Entry 1KAE (X-ray diffraction, 1.70 A resolution); this record covers chains A and B.

Chain A (and B):
Molecule: Histidinol dehydrogenase
Source organism: Escherichia coli
Notes: EC 1.1.1.23; chain B of this document is another copy of the same molecule, construct and numbering; everything in this record applies to it too
UniProtKB: P06988 (HISX_ECOLI); residues 1-434 here correspond to UniProt positions 0-433 (UniProt number = residue number - 1)
Amino-acid sequence (434 residues; numbered 1 to 434; the number before each row is that of its first residue):
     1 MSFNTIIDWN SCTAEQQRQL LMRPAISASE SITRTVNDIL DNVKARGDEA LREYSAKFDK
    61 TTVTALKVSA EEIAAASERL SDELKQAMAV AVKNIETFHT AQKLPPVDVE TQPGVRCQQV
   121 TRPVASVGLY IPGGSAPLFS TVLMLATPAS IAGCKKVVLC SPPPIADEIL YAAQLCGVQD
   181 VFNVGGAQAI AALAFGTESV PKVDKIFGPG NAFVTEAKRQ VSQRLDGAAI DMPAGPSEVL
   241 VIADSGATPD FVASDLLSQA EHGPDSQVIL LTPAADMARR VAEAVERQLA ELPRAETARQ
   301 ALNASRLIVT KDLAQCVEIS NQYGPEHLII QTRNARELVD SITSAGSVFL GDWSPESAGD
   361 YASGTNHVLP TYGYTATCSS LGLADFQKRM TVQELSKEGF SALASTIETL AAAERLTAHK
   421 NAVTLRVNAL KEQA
Sequence notes: modified residue (1, 22, 88, 144, 232, 277, 390)
Modified positions: Mse1, Mse22, Mse88, Mse144, Mse232, Mse277, Mse390 (selenomethionine; parent Met)
Covalent attachments: 2,3-dihydroxy-1,4-dithiobutane (DTT) linked to Cys12
Bound ions: Zn2+ site 1: Gln259, His262, Asp360 (together with L-histidinol) (shared with His419(B) of chain B); Zn2+ site 2: His419 (together with imidazole) (shared with His262(B), Asp360(B) of chain B)
Ligand contacts:
  - L-histidinol (HSO): Leu138, Ser140, Ser237, Gln259, His262, Glu326, His327, Glu356, Asp360, Tyr361, His367, Leu369
  - NAD (nicotinamide-adenine-dinucleotide): Phe58, Tyr130, Pro132, Gly133, Leu138, Thr141, Pro162, Gly185, Gly186, Gln188, Pro209, Gly210, Asn211, Phe213, Val214, Ser237, His262
What the authors report for this chain:
  - Zn2+ coordination: Gln259, His262, Asp360, His419
  - binding site for L-histidinol: Glu326, His327, His367, Glu414
  - catalytic residues: Glu326, His327
  - binding site for NAD: Phe58, Tyr130, Gly133, Gln188, Asn211, Phe213
  - conformationally variable residues (loop rearrangement, side-chain flip): Pro233 to Val239, Gln259

How chain A and chain B interact:
Pairs across the interface (245):
  Glu83(A) - Thr409(B)  hydrogen bond
  Leu84(A) - Ala413(B)  hydrophobic
  Ala87(A) - Thr406(B)
  Ala87(A) - Thr409(B)
  Ala87(A) - Leu410(B)  hydrophobic
  Mse88(A) - Leu410(B)
  Val90(A) - Gln112(B)
  Val90(A) - Leu403(B)  hydrophobic
  Val90(A) - Thr406(B)
  Lys93(A) - Thr111(B)
  Asn94(A) - Thr111(B)
  Asn94(A) - Gln112(B)  hydrogen bond
  Thr97(A) - Val109(B)
  Phe98(A) - Val107(B)  hydrophobic
  Phe98(A) - Val109(B)  hydrophobic
  Phe98(A) - Cys117(B)  hydrophobic
  Phe98(A) - Gln118(B)
  Phe98(A) - Thr391(B)
  Ala101(A) - Val107(B)
  Gln102(A) - Gln119(B)  hydrogen bond
  Leu104(A) - Leu104(B)  hydrophobic
  Pro105(A) - Pro105(B)  hydrophobic
  Val107(A) - Ala101(B)
  Val109(A) - Thr97(B)
  Thr111(A) - Asn94(B)
  Thr111(A) - Ser363(B)  hydrogen bond (side chain-backbone)
  Gln112(A) - Asn94(B)  hydrogen bond
  Val115(A) - Ser363(B)
  Arg116(A) - Arg336(B)
  Cys117(A) - Phe98(B)  hydrophobic
  Cys117(A) - Ser363(B)  hydrogen bond (side chain-backbone)
  Cys117(A) - Thr365(B)
  Gln118(A) - Phe98(B)
  Gln118(A) - Arg336(B)
  Gln119(A) - Phe98(B)
  Gln119(A) - Gln102(B)  hydrogen bond
  Arg122(A) - Val339(B)  hydrogen bond (side chain-backbone)
  Arg122(A) - Asp340(B)
  Arg122(A) - Ile342(B)  hydrogen bond (side chain-backbone)
  Arg122(A) - Thr343(B)
  Val124(A) - Thr377(B)
  Ala136(A) - Glu414(B)
  Ala136(A) - Arg415(B)
  Pro137(A) - Glu414(B)
  Leu138(A) - Glu414(B)
  Leu138(A) - Leu416(B)  hydrophobic
  Phe139(A) - Leu410(B)  hydrophobic
  Phe139(A) - Ala413(B)  hydrophobic
  Phe139(A) - Glu414(B)  hydrogen bond (backbone-side chain)
  Ser140(A) - Glu414(B)  hydrogen bond
  Asp204(A) - Thr377(B)
  Arg219(A) - Gln223(B)
  Gln223(A) - Arg219(B)
  Gln223(A) - Gln223(B)
  Leu225(A) - Ile26(B)  hydrophobic
  Ala229(A) - Thr377(B)
  Asp250(A) - Leu425(B)
  Phe251(A) - Leu425(B)
  Phe251(A) - Arg426(B)
  Phe251(A) - Ala429(B)  hydrophobic
  Ser254(A) - Ala422(B)
  Ser254(A) - Leu425(B)
  Ser254(A) - Arg426(B)  hydrogen bond
  Asp255(A) - Ala422(B)
  Asp255(A) - Arg426(B)  salt bridge
  Leu257(A) - Ala418(B)
  Ser258(A) - Ala418(B)
  Ser258(A) - His419(B)  hydrogen bond (backbone-side chain)
  Gln259(A) - His419(B)  hydrogen bond
  Glu261(A) - Leu416(B)
  Glu261(A) - Thr417(B)
  Glu261(A) - Ala418(B)  hydrogen bond (side chain-backbone)
  Glu261(A) - His419(B)  salt bridge
  His262(A) - Leu416(B)
  His262(A) - His419(B)  hydrogen bond
  Gln288(A) - Leu425(B)
  Leu292(A) - Ala418(B)  hydrophobic
  Leu292(A) - Asn421(B)
  Pro293(A) - Thr417(B)
  Arg294(A) - Arg415(B)
  Arg294(A) - Leu416(B)
  Gln331(A) - Arg426(B)
  Arg336(A) - Arg116(B)
  Arg336(A) - Gln118(B)
  Arg336(A) - Glu394(B)  salt bridge
  Val339(A) - Arg122(B)  hydrogen bond (backbone-side chain)
  Asp340(A) - Arg122(B)
  Ile342(A) - Arg122(B)  hydrogen bond (backbone-side chain)
  Ile342(A) - Mse390(B)
  Thr343(A) - Arg122(B)
  Thr343(A) - Lys388(B)  hydrogen bond (backbone-side chain)
  Ser344(A) - Lys388(B)
  Ala345(A) - Mse390(B)
  Gly346(A) - Mse390(B)
  Gly346(A) - Thr391(B)  hydrogen bond (backbone-backbone)
  Ser347(A) - Thr391(B)  hydrogen bond
  Ser347(A) - Gln393(B)  hydrogen bond
  Val348(A) - Thr391(B)  hydrogen bond (backbone-backbone)
  Val348(A) - Val392(B)
  Val348(A) - Gln393(B)  hydrogen bond (backbone-backbone)
  Phe349(A) - Gln393(B)
  Leu350(A) - Val392(B)  hydrophobic
  Leu350(A) - Gln393(B)  hydrogen bond (backbone-backbone)
  Leu350(A) - Glu394(B)
  Asp352(A) - Arg426(B)  hydrogen bond (backbone-side chain)
  Trp353(A) - Leu395(B)
  Trp353(A) - Ser396(B)
  Trp353(A) - Lys397(B)
  Trp353(A) - Phe400(B)
  Trp353(A) - Arg426(B)
  Trp353(A) - Leu430(B)  hydrophobic
  Ser354(A) - Gln393(B)
  Ser354(A) - Glu394(B)
  Ser354(A) - Leu395(B)  hydrogen bond (side chain-backbone)
  Pro355(A) - Phe400(B)
  Pro355(A) - Arg426(B)
  Ser357(A) - Ile407(B)
  Ser357(A) - His419(B)  hydrogen bond (side chain-backbone)
  Ser357(A) - Ala422(B)
  Ser357(A) - Val423(B)
  Ala358(A) - Leu395(B)  hydrophobic
  Ala358(A) - Ile407(B)  hydrophobic
  Gly359(A) - Gln393(B)
  Asp360(A) - His419(B)  salt bridge
  Tyr361(A) - Ile407(B)  hydrophobic
  Tyr361(A) - Leu410(B)  hydrophobic
  Tyr361(A) - Ala411(B)
  Tyr361(A) - Glu414(B)  hydrogen bond
  Tyr361(A) - Leu416(B)
  Tyr361(A) - His419(B)
  Ser363(A) - Thr111(B)  hydrogen bond (backbone-side chain)
  Ser363(A) - Val115(B)
  Ser363(A) - Cys117(B)  hydrogen bond (backbone-side chain)
  Ser363(A) - Gln393(B)  hydrogen bond
  Ser363(A) - Leu403(B)
  Thr365(A) - Cys117(B)
  Thr365(A) - Thr391(B)
  Thr365(A) - Gln393(B)  hydrogen bond
  Thr375(A) - Lys388(B)  hydrogen bond (backbone-side chain)
  Ala376(A) - Lys388(B)
  Thr377(A) - Asp204(B)
  Thr377(A) - Ala229(B)
  Cys378(A) - Lys388(B)
  Ser379(A) - Lys388(B)
  Ser379(A) - Arg389(B)  hydrogen bond (side chain-backbone)
  Ser380(A) - Arg389(B)  hydrogen bond (backbone-side chain)
  Ser380(A) - Thr391(B)
  Leu381(A) - Arg389(B)
  Gly382(A) - Arg389(B)
  Ala384(A) - Arg389(B)
  Asp385(A) - Arg389(B)  salt bridge
  Lys388(A) - Thr343(B)  hydrogen bond (side chain-backbone)
  Lys388(A) - Ser344(B)
  Lys388(A) - Thr375(B)  hydrogen bond (side chain-backbone)
  Lys388(A) - Ala376(B)
  Lys388(A) - Cys378(B)
  Lys388(A) - Ser379(B)
  Arg389(A) - Ser379(B)  hydrogen bond (backbone-side chain)
  Arg389(A) - Ser380(B)  hydrogen bond (side chain-backbone)
  Arg389(A) - Leu381(B)
  Arg389(A) - Gly382(B)
  Arg389(A) - Ala384(B)
  Arg389(A) - Asp385(B)  salt bridge
  Mse390(A) - Ile342(B)
  Mse390(A) - Ala345(B)
  Mse390(A) - Gly346(B)
  Thr391(A) - Phe98(B)
  Thr391(A) - Gly346(B)  hydrogen bond (backbone-backbone)
  Thr391(A) - Ser347(B)  hydrogen bond
  Thr391(A) - Val348(B)  hydrogen bond (backbone-backbone)
  Thr391(A) - Ser380(B)
  Val392(A) - Val348(B)
  Val392(A) - Leu350(B)  hydrophobic
  Gln393(A) - Ser347(B)  hydrogen bond
  Gln393(A) - Val348(B)  hydrogen bond (backbone-backbone)
  Gln393(A) - Phe349(B)
  Gln393(A) - Leu350(B)  hydrogen bond (backbone-backbone)
  Gln393(A) - Ser354(B)
  Gln393(A) - Gly359(B)
  Gln393(A) - Ser363(B)  hydrogen bond
  Gln393(A) - Thr365(B)  hydrogen bond
  Glu394(A) - Arg336(B)  salt bridge
  Glu394(A) - Leu350(B)
  Glu394(A) - Ser354(B)
  Leu395(A) - Trp353(B)
  Leu395(A) - Ser354(B)  hydrogen bond (backbone-side chain)
  Leu395(A) - Ala358(B)  hydrophobic
  Lys397(A) - Trp353(B)
  Phe400(A) - Trp353(B)
  Leu403(A) - Val90(B)  hydrophobic
  Leu403(A) - Asn94(B)
  Leu403(A) - Ala362(B)
  Thr406(A) - Ala87(B)
  Ile407(A) - Ser357(B)
  Ile407(A) - Ala358(B)  hydrophobic
  Ile407(A) - Tyr361(B)  hydrophobic
  Thr409(A) - Glu83(B)  hydrogen bond
  Thr409(A) - Leu84(B)
  Thr409(A) - Ala87(B)
  Leu410(A) - Leu84(B)  hydrophobic
  Leu410(A) - Ala87(B)  hydrophobic
  Leu410(A) - Mse88(B)  hydrophobic
  Leu410(A) - Phe139(B)  hydrophobic
  Leu410(A) - Tyr361(B)  hydrophobic
  Ala411(A) - Tyr361(B)
  Ala413(A) - Phe139(B)  hydrophobic
  Glu414(A) - Leu138(B)
  Glu414(A) - Phe139(B)  hydrogen bond (side chain-backbone)
  Glu414(A) - Ser140(B)  hydrogen bond
  Glu414(A) - Tyr361(B)  hydrogen bond
  Arg415(A) - Ser135(B)  hydrogen bond
  Arg415(A) - Ala136(B)
  Leu416(A) - Leu138(B)  hydrophobic
  Leu416(A) - Glu261(B)
  Leu416(A) - His262(B)
  Leu416(A) - Tyr361(B)
  Thr417(A) - Glu261(B)
  Thr417(A) - Pro293(B)
  Ala418(A) - Leu257(B)
  Ala418(A) - Ser258(B)  hydrogen bond (backbone-side chain)
  Ala418(A) - Glu261(B)  hydrogen bond (backbone-side chain)
  Ala418(A) - Leu292(B)
  His419(A) - Ser258(B)  hydrogen bond (side chain-backbone)
  His419(A) - Glu261(B)  salt bridge
  His419(A) - His262(B)  hydrogen bond
  His419(A) - Ser357(B)  hydrogen bond (backbone-side chain)
  His419(A) - Asp360(B)  salt bridge
  Asn421(A) - Leu292(B)
  Ala422(A) - Ser254(B)
  Ala422(A) - Ser258(B)
  Ala422(A) - Ser357(B)
  Val423(A) - Ser357(B)
  Leu425(A) - Asp250(B)
  Leu425(A) - Phe251(B)
  Leu425(A) - Ser254(B)
  Leu425(A) - Gln288(B)
  Arg426(A) - Phe251(B)
  Arg426(A) - Ser254(B)  hydrogen bond
  Arg426(A) - Asp255(B)  salt bridge
  Arg426(A) - Gln331(B)
  Arg426(A) - Asp352(B)  hydrogen bond (side chain-backbone)
  Arg426(A) - Trp353(B)
  Arg426(A) - Pro355(B)
  Ala429(A) - Phe251(B)  hydrophobic
  Leu430(A) - Trp353(B)  hydrophobic
Interface residues without a listed pair, chain A (118 interface residues in all): Ala91, Lys205, Ala362, Tyr372, Tyr374, Gln387, Ser396
Interface residues without a listed pair, chain B (118 interface residues in all): Ala25, Ala91, Lys93, Val124, Pro137, Lys205, Leu225, Gly364, Tyr372

Overview:
The chain A/chain B interface involves 118 residues from each chain; the contacts include 61 hydrogen bonds
and 10 salt bridges. Among the polar pairs are Asp255(A)-Arg426(B), Glu261(A)-His419(B) and
Arg336(A)-Glu394(B). Bound to chain A: L-histidinol and NAD. From the paper: catalytic residues Glu326(A) and
His327(A); a binding site for NAD at Phe58(A), Tyr130(A) and Gly133(A) among others.
Chain A and chain B are both Histidinol dehydrogenase (Escherichia coli); the structure, L-histidinol
dehydrogenase (hisd) structure complexed with L-histidinol (substrate), zinc and NAD (cofactor), was
determined by X-ray diffraction, deposited together with 1KAH, 1KAR and 1K75.
